PDB entry 2OJY | X-ray diffraction, 1.60 A resolution | chains D and B of the 4 polymer chains in the assembly

# Chain D
Molecule: Aromatic amine dehydrogenase, small subunit
Source organism: Alcaligenes faecalis
Notes: EC 1.4.99.4; fragment: (Residues 48-182)
UniProtKB: Q0VKG6 (Q0VKG6_ALCFA); numbering as in UniProt (aligned over 48-180)
Amino-acid sequence (133 residues; numbered 48 to 180; the number before each row is that of its first residue):
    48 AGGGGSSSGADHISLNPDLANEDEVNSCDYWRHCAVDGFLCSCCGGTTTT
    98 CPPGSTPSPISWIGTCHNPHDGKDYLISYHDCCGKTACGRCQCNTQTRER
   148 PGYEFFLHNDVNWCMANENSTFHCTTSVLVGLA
Unresolved in the structure: 48-70
Sequence notes: modified residue (109)
Modified positions: W109 (2-amino-3-(6,7-dioxo-6,7-dihydro-1H-indol-3-yl)-propionic acid; TRQ)
Disulfides: C75-C140, C81-C113, C88-C171, C90-C138, C91-C135, C98-C129, C130-C161
Covalently attached groups: covalent link W109-W160; 2-(1H-indol-3-yl)acetamide (TSR) linked to W109
Residues lining bound ligands: 2-(1H-indol-3-yl)acetamide (TSR): D84, G85, D128, N156, D157, V158, N159, W160, F169, T172

# Chain B
Molecule: Aromatic amine dehydrogenase, large subunit
Source organism: Alcaligenes faecalis
Notes: EC 1.4.99.4; fragment: (Residues 73-433)
UniProtKB: Q0VKG7 (Q0VKG7_ALCFA); residues 72-433 here correspond to UniProt positions 4-365 (UniProt number = residue number - 68)
Amino-acid sequence (362 residues; each row starts with the number of its first residue):
    72 PREVLTGGHSVSAPQENRIYVMDSVFMHLTESRVHVYDYTNGKFLGMVPT
   122 AFNGHVQVSNDGKKIYTMTTYHERITRGKRSDVVEVWDADKLTFEKEISL
   172 PPKRVQGLNYDGLFRQTTDGKFIVLQNASPATSIGIVDVAKGDYVEDVTA
   222 AAGCWSVIPQPNRPRSFMTICGDGGLLTINLGEDGKVASQSRSKQMFSVK
   272 DDPIFIAPALDKDKAHFVSYYGNVYSADFSGDEVKVDGPWSLLNDEDKAK
   322 NWVPGGYNLVGLHRASGRMYVFMHPDGKEGTHKFPAAEIWVMDTKTKQRV
   372 ARIPGRDALSMTIDQQRNLMLTLDGGNVNVYDISQPEPKLLRTIEGAAEA
   422 SLQVQFHPVGGT
Unresolved in the structure: 72
Disulfides: C225-C242
Residues lining bound ligands: 2-(1H-indol-3-yl)acetamide (TSR): F97, L100, F123, N124, Q177, G178, L179

# Interface between chain D and chain B
Residue-residue contacts - 63 pairs, chain D then chain B:
  F86(D) - F97(B)  hydrophobic
  F86(D) - M98(B)  hydrophobic
  I107(D) - P201(B)
  G131(D) - T147(B)
  K132(D) - T147(B)
  T133(D) - T101(B)
  T133(D) - T147(B)
  A134(D) - F97(B)
  A134(D) - M98(B)
  G136(D) - M98(B)
  Q139(D) - F97(B)
  N141(D) - Y328(B)  hydrogen bond
  Q143(D) - G351(B)
  Q143(D) - H353(B)
  Q143(D) - K354(B)  hydrogen bond
  R145(D) - E350(B)  hydrogen bond (backbone-side chain)
  E146(D) - Y291(B)  hydrogen bond (backbone-side chain)
  E146(D) - H353(B)  salt bridge
  E146(D) - K354(B)  salt bridge
  R147(D) - P274(B)
  R147(D) - Y291(B)
  R147(D) - E350(B)  salt bridge
  P148(D) - I275(B)
  P148(D) - I277(B)  hydrophobic
  P148(D) - Y291(B)
  G149(D) - W226(B)
  Y150(D) - W226(B)
  Y150(D) - I241(B)  hydrophobic
  Y150(D) - G243(B)
  Y150(D) - F268(B)
  Y150(D) - P274(B)
  Y150(D) - I275(B)  hydrogen bond (side chain-backbone)
  Y150(D) - I277(B)  hydrophobic
  E151(D) - V270(B)
  F152(D) - A199(B)  hydrophobic
  F152(D) - P201(B)
  F152(D) - W226(B)  hydrophobic
  N156(D) - K354(B)  hydrogen bond
  D157(D) - G178(B)
  D157(D) - L179(B)  hydrogen bond (backbone-backbone)
  D157(D) - Y181(B)  hydrogen bond
  D157(D) - Y328(B)
  D157(D) - K354(B)  salt bridge
  V158(D) - Q177(B)
  V158(D) - G178(B)
  V158(D) - W226(B)  hydrophobic
  N159(D) - F123(B)
  N159(D) - Q177(B)  hydrogen bond (backbone-backbone)
  W160(D) - P201(B)  hydrophobic
  M162(D) - R151(B)  hydrogen bond (backbone-side chain)
  M162(D) - Q177(B)
  M162(D) - A199(B)
  M162(D) - P201(B)  hydrophobic
  A163(D) - S200(B)
  N166(D) - H143(B)  hydrogen bond
  N166(D) - I146(B)  hydrogen bond (side chain-backbone)
  N166(D) - T147(B)  hydrogen bond (side chain-backbone)
  N166(D) - R148(B)
  S167(D) - F123(B)
  S167(D) - H143(B)  hydrogen bond
  S167(D) - R151(B)
  S167(D) - Q177(B)  hydrogen bond
  T168(D) - I146(B)  hydrogen bond (side chain-backbone)
Interface residues without a listed pair, chain D (34 interface residues in all): D84, T144, F153, H155, E165, F169
Interface residues without a listed pair, chain B (35 interface residues in all): T141, V176, G224, C242, Y292

# Summary
Chain D and chain B form an interface of 34 and 35 residues respectively, with 16 hydrogen bonds and 4 salt
bridges. Polar pairs include E146(D)-H353(B), E146(D)-K354(B) and R147(D)-E350(B). Bound to chain B:
2-(1H-indol-3-yl)acetamide. 2-(1H-indol-3-yl)acetamide is covalently linked to W109(D).
Chain D is Aromatic amine dehydrogenase, small subunit and chain B is Aromatic amine dehydrogenase, large
subunit, both from Alcaligenes faecalis; the structure, Crystal structure of indol-3-acetaldehyde derived
TTQ-amide adduct of aromatic amine dehydrogenase, was determined by X-ray diffraction (same publication as
2I0R, 2I0S, 2I0T, 2OIZ, 2OK4 and 2OK6).
